9IPW - chains A and B of the 3 polymer chains in the assembly; structure by X-ray diffraction, 3.00 A resolution.

# Chain A
Protein: Elongin-B
Source organism: Homo sapiens
UniProt: Q15370 (ELOB_HUMAN); residue numbers follow UniProt; this construct covers 1-104
Amino-acid sequence (104 residues; each row starts with the number of its first residue):
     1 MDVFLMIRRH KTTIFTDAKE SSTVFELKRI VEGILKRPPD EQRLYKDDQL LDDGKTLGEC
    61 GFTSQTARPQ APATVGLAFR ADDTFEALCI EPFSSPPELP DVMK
Unresolved in the structure: 81-83, 101-104
Modified positions: C60 (S-(dimethylarsenic)cysteine; CAS); C89 (S-(dimethylarsenic)cysteine; CAS)
UniProt features mapped onto this chain:
  - modified residue: M1 (N-acetylmethionine), T84 (Phosphothreonine)

# Chain B
Protein: Elongin-C
Source organism: Homo sapiens
UniProt: Q15369 (ELOC_HUMAN); numbering as in UniProt (aligned over 17-112)
Amino-acid sequence (97 residues; numbered 16 to 112; the number before each row is that of its first residue):
    16 MMYVKLISSD GHEFIVKREH ALTSGTIKAM LSGPGQFAEN ETNEVNFREI PSHVLSKVCM
    76 YFTYKVRYTN SSTEIPEFPI APEIALELLM AANFLDC
Unresolved in the structure: 16, 48-57, 85-87
Construct notes: initiating methionine (16)
Reported in the primary citation:
  - binding site for 7-Hydroxy-4-methoxymethylcoumarin: E64, E102

# Chain A / chain B interface
Contacting residue pairs - 49 pairs, chain A then chain B:
  F4(A) with T78(B)
  R8(A) with H27(B)
  K11(A) with D25(B), hydrogen bond (side chain-backbone); H27(B); E28(B), hydrogen bond (backbone-backbone)
  T12(A) with E28(B); I30(B)
  T13(A) with E28(B), hydrogen bond (backbone-backbone); F29(B); I30(B), hydrogen bond (backbone-backbone)
  I14(A) with I30(B)
  F15(A) with Y18(B); F29(B), hydrophobic; I30(B), hydrogen bond (backbone-backbone); S71(B); C74(B), hydrophobic; M75(B), hydrophobic
  T16(A) with Y18(B), hydrogen bond
  D17(A) with K32(B), salt bridge
  I34(A) with Y18(B); I30(B), hydrophobic
  L35(A) with I30(B), hydrophobic
  P69(A) with M75(B); T78(B); Y79(B), hydrophobic; R82(B)
  Q70(A) with M75(B); Y79(B); Y83(B); P91(B); F93(B); P94(B)
  P72(A) with M75(B)
  E91(A) with H27(B), hydrogen bond (backbone-side chain)
  P92(A) with H27(B), hydrogen bond (backbone-side chain)
  F93(A) with H27(B); F29(B), hydrophobic; S67(B); H68(B); S71(B)
  S94(A) with D25(B); P66(B); S67(B), hydrogen bond (backbone-side chain); H68(B), hydrogen bond
  P96(A) with H68(B); E98(B)
  P97(A) with E102(B)
  L99(A) with P97(B); E98(B)
Interface residues without a listed pair, chain A (24 interface residues in all): M6, H10, S95
Interface residues without a listed pair, chain B (28 interface residues in all): G26, V31, K72, E92, I99

# Summary
Chain A and chain B form an interface of 24 and 28 residues respectively, with 10 hydrogen bonds and 1 salt
bridge. Polar pairs include D17(A)-K32(B), K11(A)-D25(B) and T16(A)-Y18(B). The paper reports a binding site
for 7-Hydroxy-4-methoxymethylcoumarin at E64(B) and E102(B).
Here chain A is Elongin-B and chain B is Elongin-C, both from Homo sapiens. Entry 9IPW (Crystal structure of
VHL-EloB-EloC in complex with a fragment compound 7HC_5(D3)) was determined by X-ray diffraction together with
8ZV8 and 8ZVJ from the same study.
